Entry 7FNS (X-ray diffraction, 1.45 A resolution); this record covers chains A and B.

[Chain A]
Name: Pre-mRNA-splicing factor 8
From: Saccharomyces cerevisiae S288C
UniProtKB: P33334 (PRP8_YEAST); residues 1836-2090 here = UniProt positions 1836-2090
Sequence (258 residues; row label = number of the first residue in the row):
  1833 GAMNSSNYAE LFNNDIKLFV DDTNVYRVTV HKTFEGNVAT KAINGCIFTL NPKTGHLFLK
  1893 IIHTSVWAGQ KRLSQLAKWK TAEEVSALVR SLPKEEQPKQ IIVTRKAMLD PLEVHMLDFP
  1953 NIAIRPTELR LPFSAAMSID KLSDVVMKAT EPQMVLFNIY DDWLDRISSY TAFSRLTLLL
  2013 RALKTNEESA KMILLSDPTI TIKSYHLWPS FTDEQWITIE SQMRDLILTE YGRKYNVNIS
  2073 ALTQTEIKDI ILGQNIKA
Not modelled in the structure: 2070-2090
Differences from the reference sequence: expression tag (1833-1835)
Residues lining bound ligands: VY6 (2-[(morpholin-4-yl)methyl]furan-3-carboxylic acid): Asp1994, Arg1998, Ser2042, Phe2043, Thr2044, Asp2045
Curated features (UniProtKB/Swiss-Prot):
  - mutagenesis: Asp1853 (D1853A: Alters protein folding. Severely impaired growth. Strongly reduced growth at 35 degrees Celsius; when associated with A-1854; D1853N: Reduced growth at 30 degrees Celsius ...), Asp1854 (D1854A: Reduced growth at 30 degrees Celsius. Strongly reduced growth at 16 degrees Celsius. Strongly reduced growth at 35 degrees Celsius; when associated with A-1853 ...), Thr1855 (T1855A: Reduced growth at 30 degrees Celsius. Strongly reduced growth at 16 degrees Celsius), Thr1936 (T1936A: Reduced growth at 30 degrees Celsius. Strongly reduced growth at 16 degrees Celsius), Arg1937 (R1937K: Severely impaired growth. Reduced growth at 30 degrees Celsius. Strongly reduced growth at 16 degrees Celsius)

[Chain B]
Name: A1 cistron-splicing factor AAR2
From: Saccharomyces cerevisiae S288C
UniProtKB: P32357 (AAR2_YEAST); aligned to UniProt positions 1-317 over residues 1-317
Sequence (308 residues; each row starts with the number of its first residue; note: 13 numbers in that range are skipped by the numbering (no residue carries them; nothing is unmodelled there); numbers below 1 keep their minus sign (Gly-3 is residue -3)):
    -3 GAMAMNTVPF TSAPIEVTIG IDQYSFNVKE NQPFHGIKDI PIGHVHVIHF QHADNSSMRY
    57 GYWFDCRMGN FYIQYDPKDG LYKMMEERDG AKFENIVHNF KERQMMVSYP KIDEDDTWYN
   117 LTEFVQMDKI RKIVRKDENQ FSYVDSSMTT VQENEL
   166 SSSSSDPAHS LNYTVINFKS REAIRPGHEM EDFLDKSYYL NTVMLQGIFK NSSNYFGELQ
   226 FAFLNAMFFG NYGSSLQWHA MIELICSSAT VPKHMLDKLD EILYYQIKTL PEQYSDILLN
   286 ERVWNICLYS SFQKNSLHNT EKIMENKYPE LL
Not modelled in the structure: -3 to 0, 166-169
Differences from the reference sequence: expression tag (-3 to 0); conflict Ser166 (Leu153 in P32357), Ser167 (Lys154 in P32357), Ser170 (Asp in P32357)
Curated features (UniProtKB/Swiss-Prot):
  - region: Leu261 to Ile282 (Leucine-zipper)
  - modified residue: Ser253 (Phosphoserine), Thr274 (Phosphothreonine)

[How chain A and chain B interact]
Residue-residue contacts (17; chain A residue first):
  Gln1907(A) - Met195(B)
  Gln1907(A) - Leu199(B)
  Leu1908(A) - Met195(B)  hydrophobic
  Trp1911(A) - Glu194(B)
  Trp1911(A) - Met195(B)  hydrophobic
  Trp1911(A) - Phe198(B)  hydrophobic
  Asp1942(A) - Lys184(B)  salt bridge
  Asp1942(A) - Phe198(B)
  Glu1945(A) - Lys184(B)  salt bridge
  Val1946(A) - Ile189(B)  hydrophobic
  Val1946(A) - Glu194(B)
  Val1946(A) - Phe198(B)  hydrophobic
  His1947(A) - Glu194(B)  salt bridge
  Leu1949(A) - Lys184(B)
  Leu1949(A) - Ser185(B)
  Leu1949(A) - Arg186(B)
  Asp1950(A) - Arg186(B)  salt bridge

[Summary]
Chain A and chain B form an interface of 9 and 8 residues respectively; the contacts include 4 salt bridges.
Among the polar pairs are Asp1942(A)-Lys184(B), Glu1945(A)-Lys184(B) and His1947(A)-Glu194(B). Bound to chain
A: compound VY6. Curated annotation (UniProt) lists 5 mutagenesis sites on chain A.
Here chain A is Pre-mRNA-splicing factor 8 and chain B is A1 cistron-splicing factor AAR2, both from
Saccharomyces cerevisiae S288C. Entry 7FNS (PanDDA analysis group deposition -- Aar2/RNaseH in complex with
fragment P07E03 from the F2X-Universal Library) was determined by X-ray diffraction together with 5ST0, 5ST1,
5ST2, 5ST3, 5ST4, 5ST5 and 248 further entries from the same study.
